PDB entry 5YFP | electron microscopy, 4.40 A resolution (low resolution: residue-level contacts below are approximate; hydrogen-bond / salt-bridge calls are withheld) | chains D and E of the 8 polymer chains in the assembly

# Chain D
Name: Exocyst complex component SEC8
From: Saccharomyces cerevisia S288c
Reference sequence: P32855 (SEC8_YEAST); residues 1-1065 here = UniProt positions 1-1065
Sequence (1065 residues; numbered 1 to 1065; the number before each row is that of its first residue):
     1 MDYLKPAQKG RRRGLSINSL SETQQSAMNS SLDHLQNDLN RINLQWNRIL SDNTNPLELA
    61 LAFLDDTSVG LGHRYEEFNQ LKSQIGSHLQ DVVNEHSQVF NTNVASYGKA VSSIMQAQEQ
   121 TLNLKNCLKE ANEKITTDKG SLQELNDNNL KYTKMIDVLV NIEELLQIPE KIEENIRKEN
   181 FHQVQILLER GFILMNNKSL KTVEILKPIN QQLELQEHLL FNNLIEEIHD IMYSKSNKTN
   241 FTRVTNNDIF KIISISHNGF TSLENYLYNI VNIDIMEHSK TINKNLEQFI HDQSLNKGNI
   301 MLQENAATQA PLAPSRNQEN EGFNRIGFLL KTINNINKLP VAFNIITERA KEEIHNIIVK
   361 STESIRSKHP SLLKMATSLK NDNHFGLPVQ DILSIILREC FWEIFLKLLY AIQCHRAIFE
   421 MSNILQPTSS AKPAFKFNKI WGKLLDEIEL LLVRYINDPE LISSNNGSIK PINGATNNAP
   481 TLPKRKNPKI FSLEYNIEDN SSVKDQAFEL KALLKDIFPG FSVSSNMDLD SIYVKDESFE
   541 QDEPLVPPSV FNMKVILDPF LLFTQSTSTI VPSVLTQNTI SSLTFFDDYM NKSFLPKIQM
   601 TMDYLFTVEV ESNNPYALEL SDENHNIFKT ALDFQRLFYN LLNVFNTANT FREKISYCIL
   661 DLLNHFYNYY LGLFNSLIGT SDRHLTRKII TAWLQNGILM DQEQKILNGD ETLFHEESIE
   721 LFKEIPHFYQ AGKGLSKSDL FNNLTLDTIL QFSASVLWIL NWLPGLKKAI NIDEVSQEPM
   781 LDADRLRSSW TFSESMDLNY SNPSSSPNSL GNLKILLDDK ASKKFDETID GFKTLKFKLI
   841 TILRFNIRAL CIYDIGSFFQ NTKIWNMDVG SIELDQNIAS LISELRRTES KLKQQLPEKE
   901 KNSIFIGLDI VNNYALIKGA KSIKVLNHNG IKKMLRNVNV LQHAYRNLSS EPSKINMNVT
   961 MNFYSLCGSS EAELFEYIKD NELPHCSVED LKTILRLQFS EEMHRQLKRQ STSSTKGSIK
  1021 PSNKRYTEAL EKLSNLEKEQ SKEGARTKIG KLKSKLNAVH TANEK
Disordered / not traced: 1-21, 298-317, 475-497, 527-545, 1010-1037

# Chain E
Name: Exocyst complex component SEC10
From: Saccharomyces cerevisia S288c
Reference sequence: Q06245 (SEC10_YEAST); numbering as in UniProt (aligned over 1-871)
Sequence (871 residues; each row starts with the number of its first residue):
     1 MNSLYELDPK WKKLLKTDNF LGGLTVNEFV QELSKDHRND VLIDANTKNL PTNEKDQDAI
    61 REAIWKQLDP KPYIRTFEST LKELKNLNEE TLNKRQYFSE QVATQEVIHS ENVIKLSKDL
   121 HTTLLTFDKL DDRLTNVTQV VSPLGDKLET AIKKKQNYIQ SVELIRRYND FYSMGKSDIV
   181 EQLRLSKNWK LNLKSVKLMK NLLILSSKLE TSSIPKTINT KLVIEKYSEM MENELLENFN
   241 SAYRENNFTK LNEIAIILNN FNGGVNVIQS FINQHDYFID TKQIDLENEF ENVFIKNVKF
   301 KEQLIDFENH SVIIETSMQN LINDVETVIK NESKIVKRVF EEKATHVIQL FIQRVFAQKI
   361 EPRFEVLLRN SLSISNLAYV RILHGLFTLF GKFTKSLIDY FQLLEIDDSN QILSTTLEQC
   421 FADLFSHYLY DRSKYFGIEK RSLEAILVDM TSKFTVNYDK EINKRVLLDK YKEKLSTNVD
   481 AFMHSPRGNT HSRQDSTSRS KLSQFNSFLK THLDKDHLSL NRTNTLSDSF NNSSSSTQYD
   541 VANNSSSLVN SSFTASDIDN SPNSPANYSL NDVDSMLKCV VESTARVMEL IPNKAHLYIL
   601 EILKIMFLGI VDSYMEIALE VAYWKICKVD INKTAGVVNL NFLKFISMST EILDLLSISI
   661 KSIFLPLLNN SPEIKAQIIE MTNSQIQKME ILINIILQET ITVISTKFSA ILCKQKKKDF
   721 VPKSQELLDQ DTLPAIEIVN ILNLIFEQSS KFLKGKNLQT FLTLIGEELY GLLLSHYSHF
   781 QVNSIGGVVV TKDIIGYQTA IEDWGVASLI DKFATLRELA NLFTVQPELL ESLTKEGHLA
   841 DIGRDIIQSY ISNREDFNHD NFINSVKLNF R
Disordered / not traced: 1-2, 280-293, 479-553, 868-871
Swiss-Prot annotation at these positions:
  - modified residue (Phosphoserine): Ser-142, Ser-485, Ser-507

# Chain D / chain E interface
Pairs across the interface (28; chain D residue first):
  Pro-471(D) / Asn-683(E)
  Ile-472(D) / Ile-686(E)
  Asn-473(D) / Ser-657(E)
  Lys-504(D) / Ala-585(E)
  Lys-511(D) / Ser-659(E)
  Gly-520(D) / Asp-654(E)
  Gly-520(D) / Lys-756(E)
  Phe-521(D) / Gly-755(E)
  Phe-521(D) / Lys-756(E)
  Ser-522(D) / Lys-756(E)
  Ser-522(D) / Asn-757(E)
  Ser-522(D) / Leu-758(E)
  Val-523(D) / Lys-756(E)
  Ser-524(D) / Asn-757(E)
  Ser-524(D) / Thr-760(E)
  Ser-525(D) / Thr-760(E)
  Ser-525(D) / Leu-764(E)
  Asn-526(D) / Asn-694(E)
  Asp-682(D) / Val-866(E)
  Arg-683(D) / Arg-844(E)
  Arg-683(D) / Val-866(E)
  His-684(D) / Ser-865(E)
  His-684(D) / Val-866(E)
  Leu-685(D) / Ser-865(E)
  Leu-685(D) / Val-866(E)
  Leu-685(D) / Lys-867(E)
  Thr-686(D) / Val-866(E)
  Thr-686(D) / Lys-867(E)
Interface residues without a listed pair, chain D (19 interface residues in all): Ile-469, Phe-508
Interface residues without a listed pair, chain E (22 interface residues in all): Leu-577, Ile-658, Ile-678, Gln-698, Asp-845

# In short
Chain D and chain E form an interface of 19 and 22 residues respectively.
Chain D is Exocyst complex component SEC8 and chain E is Exocyst complex component SEC10, both from
Saccharomyces cerevisia S288c; the structure, Cryo-EM Structure of the Exocyst Complex, was determined by
electron microscopy.
